6QL6 - chains A and G of the 12 polymer chains in the assembly; structure by electron microscopy, 2.90 A resolution.

Chain A:
Protein: Fatty acid synthase subunit alpha
Source organism: Saccharomyces cerevisiae
Notes: EC 2.3.1.86, 1.1.1.100, 2.3.1.41
Reference sequence: P19097 (FAS2_YEAST); residues 1-1887 here = UniProt positions 1-1887
Sequence (1887 residues; each row starts with the number of its first residue):
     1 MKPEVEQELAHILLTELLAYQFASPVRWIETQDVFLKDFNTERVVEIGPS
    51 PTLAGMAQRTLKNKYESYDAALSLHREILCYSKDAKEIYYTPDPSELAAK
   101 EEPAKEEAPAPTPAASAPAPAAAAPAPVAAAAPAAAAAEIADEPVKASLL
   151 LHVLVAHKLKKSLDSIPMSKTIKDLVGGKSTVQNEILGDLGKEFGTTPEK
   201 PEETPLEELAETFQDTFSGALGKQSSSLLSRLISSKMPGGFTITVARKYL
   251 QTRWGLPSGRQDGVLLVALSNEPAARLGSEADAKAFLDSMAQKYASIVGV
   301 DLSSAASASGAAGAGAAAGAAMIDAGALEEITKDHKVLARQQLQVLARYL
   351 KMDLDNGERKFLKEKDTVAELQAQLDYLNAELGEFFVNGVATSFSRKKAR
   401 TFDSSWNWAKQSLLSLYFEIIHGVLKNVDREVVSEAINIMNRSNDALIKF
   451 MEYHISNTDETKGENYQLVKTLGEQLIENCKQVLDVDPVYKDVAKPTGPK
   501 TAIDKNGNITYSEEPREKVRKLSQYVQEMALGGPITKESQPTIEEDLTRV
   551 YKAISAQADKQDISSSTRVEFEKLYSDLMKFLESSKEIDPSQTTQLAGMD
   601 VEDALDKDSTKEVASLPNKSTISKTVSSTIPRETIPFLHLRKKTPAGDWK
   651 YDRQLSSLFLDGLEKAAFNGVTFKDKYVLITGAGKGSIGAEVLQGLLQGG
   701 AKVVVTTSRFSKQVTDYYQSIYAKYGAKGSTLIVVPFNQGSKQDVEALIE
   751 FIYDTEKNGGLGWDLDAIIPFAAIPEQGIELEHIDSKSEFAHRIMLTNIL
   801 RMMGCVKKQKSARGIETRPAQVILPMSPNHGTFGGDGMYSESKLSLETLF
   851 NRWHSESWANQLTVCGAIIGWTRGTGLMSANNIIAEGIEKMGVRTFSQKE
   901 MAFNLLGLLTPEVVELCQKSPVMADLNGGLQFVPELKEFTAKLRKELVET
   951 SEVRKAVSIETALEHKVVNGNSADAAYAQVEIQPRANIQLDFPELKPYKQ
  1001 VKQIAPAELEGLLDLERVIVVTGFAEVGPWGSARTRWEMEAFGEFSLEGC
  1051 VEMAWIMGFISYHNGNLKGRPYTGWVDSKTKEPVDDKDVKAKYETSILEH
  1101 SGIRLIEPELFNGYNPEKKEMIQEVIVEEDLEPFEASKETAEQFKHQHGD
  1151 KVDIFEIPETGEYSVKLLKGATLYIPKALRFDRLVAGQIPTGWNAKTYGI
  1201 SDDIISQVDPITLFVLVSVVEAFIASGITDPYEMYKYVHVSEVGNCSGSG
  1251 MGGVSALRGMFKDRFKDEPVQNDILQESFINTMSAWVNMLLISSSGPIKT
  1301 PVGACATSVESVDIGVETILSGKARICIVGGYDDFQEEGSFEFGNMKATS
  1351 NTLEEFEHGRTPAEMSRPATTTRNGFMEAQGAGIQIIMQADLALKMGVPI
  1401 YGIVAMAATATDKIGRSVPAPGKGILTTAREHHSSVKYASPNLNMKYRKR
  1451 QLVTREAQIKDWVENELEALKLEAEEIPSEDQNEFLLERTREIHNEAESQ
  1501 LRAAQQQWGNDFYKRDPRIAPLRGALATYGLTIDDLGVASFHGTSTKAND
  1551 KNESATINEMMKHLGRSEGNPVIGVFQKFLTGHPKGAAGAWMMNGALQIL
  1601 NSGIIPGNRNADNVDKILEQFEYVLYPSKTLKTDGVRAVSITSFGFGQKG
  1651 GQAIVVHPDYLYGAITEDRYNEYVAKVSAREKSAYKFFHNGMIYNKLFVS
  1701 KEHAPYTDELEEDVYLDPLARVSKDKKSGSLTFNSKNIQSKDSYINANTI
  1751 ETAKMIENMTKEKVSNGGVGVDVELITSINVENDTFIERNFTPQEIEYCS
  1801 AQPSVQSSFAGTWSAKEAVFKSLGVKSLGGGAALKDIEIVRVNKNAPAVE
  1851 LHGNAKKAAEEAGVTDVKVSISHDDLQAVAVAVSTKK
Disordered / not traced: 95-139, 303-327, 540-598, 1887
Covalently attached groups: compound J8T linked to S180
Ligand contacts: J8T ([(3R)-4-azanyl-2,2-dimethyl-3-oxidanyl-4-oxidanylidene-butyl] dihydrogen phosphate): M1346, S1417, P1419, A1420, P1421, T1546, A1548
Curated features (UniProtKB/Swiss-Prot):
  - active site (For beta-ketoacyl synthase activity): C1305, H1542, H1583
  - binding site (acetyl-CoA): D1772 to E1774, Y1798, S1808, E1817 to S1827, R1841 to K1844, I1871 to H1873
  - binding site (Mg(2+)): D1772, V1773, E1774, S1872, H1873
  - modified residue: S50 (Phosphoserine), S180 (O-(pantetheine 4'-phosphoryl)serine), S523 (Phosphoserine), S958 (Phosphoserine), S1440 (Phosphoserine)
  - cross-link: K37 (Glycyl lysine isopeptide (Lys-Gly) (interchain with G-Cter in ubiquitin))
  - mutagenesis: G1250 (G1250S: Cerulenin-resistance), V1769 (V1769D: Does not affect oligomerization; when associated with S-1771 and L-1773 or S-1771; L-1773; S-1879 and E-1881), G1770 (G1770D: Loss of transferase activity), V1771 (V1771S: Does not affect oligomerization but lacks transferase activity; when associated with D-1769 and L-1773 or D-1769; L-1773; S-1879 and E-1881), D1772 (D1772S: Loss of transferase activity; when associated with S-1774), V1773 (V1773L: Does not affect oligomerization but lacks transferase activity; when associated with D-1769 and S-1771 or D-1769; S-1771; S-1879 and E-1881), E1774 (E1774S: Loss of transferase activity; when associated with S-1772), R1841 (R1841A: Loss off transferase activity), V1879 (V1879S: Does not affect oligomerization but lacks transferase activity; when associated with D-1769; S-1771; L-1773 and E-1881), V1881 (V1881E: Does not affect oligomerization but lacks transferase activity; when associated with D-1769; S-1771; L-1773 and S-1879)

Chain G:
Protein: Fatty acid synthase subunit beta
Source organism: Saccharomyces cerevisiae
Notes: EC 2.3.1.86, 4.2.1.59, 1.3.1.9, 2.3.1.38, 2.3.1.39, 3.1.2.14
Reference sequence: P07149 (FAS1_YEAST); aligned to UniProt positions 5-2030 over residues 5-2036 (the alignment contains insertions or deletions, so no single offset holds)
Sequence (2040 residues; row label = number of the first residue in the row; note: 6 numbers in that range are skipped by the numbering (no residue carries them; nothing is unmodelled there)):
     5 STRPLTLSHGSLEHVLLVPTASFFIASQLQEQFNKILPEPTEGFAADDEP
    55 TTPAELVGKFLGYVSSLVEPSKVGQFDQVLNLCLTEFENCYLEGNDIHAL
   105 AAKLLQENDTTLVKTKELIKNYITARIMAKRPFDKKSNSALFRAVGEGNA
   155 QLVAIFGGQGNTDDYFEELRDLYQTYHVLVGDLIKFSAETLSELIRTTLD
   205 AEKVFTQGLNILEWLENPSNTPDKDYLLSIPISCPLIGVIQLAHYVVTAK
   255 LLGFTPGELRSYLKGATGHSQGLVTAVAIAETDSWESFFVSVRKAITVLF
   305 FIGVRCYEAYPNTSLPPSILEDSLENNEGVPSPMLSISNLTQEQVQDYVN
   355 KTNSHLPAGKQVEISLVNGAKNLVVSGPPQSLYGLNLTLRKAKAPSGLDQ
   405 SRIPFSERKLKFSNRFLPVASPFHSHLLVPASDLINKDLVKNNVSFNAKD
   455 IQIPVYDTFDGSDLRVLSGSISERIVDCIIRLPVKWETTTQFKATHILDF
   505 GPGGASGLGVLTHRNKDGTGVRVIVAGTLDINPDDDYGFKQEIFDVTSNG
   555 LKKNPNWLEEYHPKLIKNKSGKIFVETKFSKLIGRPPLLVPGMTPCTVSP
   605 DFVAATTNAGYTIELAGGGYFSAAGMTAAIDSVVSQIEKGSTFGINLIYV
   655 NPFMLQWGIPLIKELRSKGYPIQFLTIGAGVPSLEVASEYIETLGLKYLG
   705 LKPGSIDAISQVINIAKAHPNFPIALQWTGGRGGGHHSFEDAHTPMLQMY
   755 SKIRRHPNIMLIFGSGFGSADDTYPYLTGEWSTKFDYPPMPFDGFLFGSR
   805 VMIAKEVKTSPDAKKCIAACTGVPDDKWEQTYKKPTGGIVTVRSEMGEPI
   855 HKIATRGVMLWKEFDETIFNLPKNKLVPTLEAKRDYIISRLNADFQKPWF
   905 ATVNGQARDLATMTYEEVAKRLVELMFIRSTNSWFDVTWRTFTGDFLRRV
   955 EERFTKSKTLSLIQSYSLLDKPDEAIEKVFNAYPAAREQFLNAQDIDHFL
  1005 SMCQNPMQKPVPFVPVLDRRFEIFFKKDSLWQSEHLEAVVDQDVQRTCIL
  1055 HGPVAAQFTKVIDEPIKSIMDGIHDGHIKKLLHQYYGDDESKIPAVEYFG
  1105 GESPVD
  1117 VQSDSEDSAVFKATSSTDEESWFKALAGSEINWRHASFLCSFITQDKMFV
  1167 SNPIRKVFKPSQGMVVEISNGNTSSKTVVTLSEPVQGELKPTVILKLLKE
  1217 NIIQMEMIENRTMDGKPVSLPLLYNFNPDNGFAPISEVMEDRNQRIKEMY
  1267 WKLWIDEPFNLDFDPRDVIKGKDFEITAKEVYDFTHAVGNNCEDFVSRPD
  1317 RTMLAPMDFAIVVGWRAIIKAIFPNTVDGDLLKLVHLSNGYKMIPGAKPL
  1367 QVGDVVSTTAVIESVVNQPTGKIVDVVGTLSRNGKPVMEVTSSFFYRGNY
  1417 TDFENTFQKTVEPVYQMHIKTSKDIAVLRSKEWFQLDDEDFDLLNKTLTF
  1467 ETETEVTFKNANIFSSVKCFGPIKVELPTKETVEIGIVDYEAGASHGNPV
  1517 VDFLKRNGSTLEQKVNLENPIPIAVLDSYTPSTNEPYARVSGDLNPIHVS
  1567 RHFASYANLPGTITHGMFSSASVRALIENWAADSVSSRVRGYTCQFVDMV
  1617 LPNTALKTSIQHVGMINGRKLIKFETRNEDDVVVLTGEAEIEQPVTTFVF
  1667 TGQGSQEQGMGMDLYKTSKAAQDVWNRADNHFKDTYGFSILDIVINNPVN
  1717 LTIHFGGEKGKRIRENYSAMIFETIVDGKLKTEKIFKEINEHSTSYTFRS
  1767 EKGLLSATQFTQPALTLMEKAAFEDLKSKGLIPADATFAGHSLGEYAALA
  1817 SLADVMSIESLVEVVFYRGMTMQVAVPRDELGRSNYGMIAINPGRVAASF
  1867 SQEALQYVVERVGKRTGWLVEIVNYNVENQQYVAAGDLRALDTVTNVLNF
  1917 IKLQKIDIIELQKSLSLEEVEGHLFEIIDEASKKSAVKPRPLKLERGFAC
  1967 IPLVGISVPFHSTYLMNGVKPFKSFLKKNIIKENVKVARLAGKYIPNLTA
  2017 KPFQVTKEYFQDVYDLTGSEPIKEIIDNWEKYEQ
Disordered / not traced: 1117-1120
Ligand contacts: FMN (flavin mononucleotide): P595, G596, M597, T598, P599, N650, I652, G682, A683, K706, T733, R736, G737, G738, G739, S769, G770, L800, F801, G802, S803, M806, L1054, H1055, G1056, A1059
Curated features (UniProtKB/Swiss-Prot):
  - active site: S274 (For acetyltransferase activity)
  - modified residue: T733 (Phosphothreonine)

How chain A and chain G interact:
Contacting residue pairs (230; chain A residue first):
  M1(A) with W2045(G), hydrophobic; Y2048(G)
  K2(A) with Q2050(G)
  V5(A) with K2047(G); Q2050(G)
  E6(A) with V2003(G); V2021(G)
  Q7(A) with K1998(G), hydrogen bond (side chain-backbone); E1999(G), hydrogen bond (side chain-backbone); V2001(G), hydrogen bond (side chain-backbone); V2003(G)
  E8(A) with K1998(G)
  L9(A) with V2021(G), hydrophobic; F2026(G); K2047(G)
  A10(A) with V2003(G), hydrophobic; F2019(G)
  H11(A) with I1996(G)
  I12(A) with I2041(G), hydrophobic
  L13(A) with F2019(G), hydrophobic; Q2020(G); Y2025(G), hydrophobic; F2026(G), hydrophobic; V2029(G), hydrophobic
  L14(A) with L1815(G), hydrophobic; V1821(G), hydrophobic; Y2010(G), hydrophobic
  T15(A) with L1992(G); K1993(G)
  E16(A) with K1989(G); S2035(G), hydrogen bond; P2037(G); I2038(G)
  L17(A) with P2012(G), hydrophobic; L2014(G), hydrophobic; F2019(G), hydrophobic
  L18(A) with E1811(G); Y1812(G), hydrogen bond (backbone-side chain); L1815(G), hydrophobic; L1992(G), hydrophobic; I1996(G), hydrophobic
  A19(A) with K1989(G); L1992(G)
  Y20(A) with M1982(G), hydrophobic; V1985(G), hydrophobic; T2033(G); S2035(G)
  Q21(A) with S1808(G); E1811(G); R1834(G); H1977(G), hydrogen bond (backbone-side chain); N2013(G)
  F22(A) with T1837(G); M1838(G), hydrophobic; F1976(G); H1977(G), hydrogen bond (backbone-backbone); L1981(G), hydrophobic; G1984(G)
  A23(A) with S1978(G); L1981(G); M1982(G); V1985(G), hydrophobic
  S24(A) with H1977(G); S1978(G); L2014(G)
  P25(A) with I1888(G); V1889(G); H1977(G); N2013(G)
  V26(A) with H1807(G); V1889(G), hydrogen bond (backbone-backbone); N1890(G); Y1891(G), hydrogen bond (backbone-backbone); H1977(G); N2013(G)
  R27(A) with N2013(G), hydrogen bond (backbone-backbone); L2014(G), hydrogen bond (side chain-backbone); A2016(G); L2032(G)
  W28(A) with V1665(G), hydrophobic; G1806(G); H1807(G); Y1891(G), hydrogen bond (backbone-backbone); N1892(G)
  I29(A) with Y1891(G), hydrogen bond (backbone-backbone); N1892(G); V1893(G); E1894(G)
  E30(A) with A2016(G)
  T31(A) with I2011(G); P2012(G); A2016(G)
  Q32(A) with N1892(G)
  V34(A) with I2011(G), hydrophobic; A2016(G); P2018(G), hydrophobic
  F35(A) with T1663(G); V1665(G), hydrophobic
  F39(A) with V1661(G); T1803(G); G2008(G); P2018(G), hydrophobic
  T41(A) with V1661(G); T1663(G), hydrogen bond
  E42(A) with P1660(G); V1661(G), hydrogen bond (backbone-backbone)
  R43(A) with V1661(G), hydrogen bond (backbone-backbone); T1662(G); T1663(G), hydrogen bond (backbone-backbone)
  V44(A) with T1663(G); V1665(G), hydrophobic
  V45(A) with T1663(G), hydrogen bond (backbone-backbone); F1664(G); V1665(G), hydrogen bond (backbone-backbone)
  E46(A) with V1665(G); T1667(G), hydrogen bond
  I47(A) with V1665(G), hydrogen bond (backbone-backbone); F1666(G); T1667(G), hydrogen bond (backbone-backbone); E1785(G); L1792(G), hydrophobic
  G48(A) with T1667(G); M1784(G); E1785(G)
  P49(A) with S1671(G); M1676(G), hydrophobic; L1781(G); M1784(G)
  S50(A) with S1671(G)
  T52(A) with T1667(G)
  L53(A) with F1666(G); T1667(G); H1807(G)
  M56(A) with N1892(G); Q1897(G)
  R59(A) with Q1896(G); Q1897(G)
  T60(A) with V1893(G)
  N63(A) with V1893(G); E1894(G), hydrogen bond (side chain-backbone); Q1896(G), hydrogen bond
  Y81(A) with L1680(G); A1788(G); D1791(G); L1792(G), hydrophobic
  I88(A) with L1792(G), hydrophobic; L1797(G)
  Y89(A) with D1791(G), hydrogen bond; L1792(G); L1797(G), hydrophobic
  Y90(A) with L1533(G); I1537(G); M1631(G), hydrophobic; K1636(G); Q1659(G), hydrogen bond; L1797(G), hydrophobic
  T91(A) with E1534(G)
  P92(A) with I1537(G)
  E949(A) with S1438(G), hydrogen bond
  E952(A) with K1439(G)
  V953(A) with A1442(G), hydrophobic
  A956(A) with K1439(G); V1443(G), hydrophobic
  V957(A) with S1446(G)
  E960(A) with V1443(G); K1447(G); F1519(G); R1522(G), salt bridge; N1523(G)
  T961(A) with S1446(G)
  L963(A) with R1522(G)
  E964(A) with P1515(G)
  V967(A) with H1512(G); G1513(G), hydrogen bond (backbone-backbone); N1514(G); P1515(G), hydrophobic; D1518(G)
  V968(A) with Y1506(G); S1511(G); H1512(G), hydrogen bond (backbone-backbone)
  Q979(A) with L964(G); Q968(G)
  V980(A) with R952(G); L964(G); S965(G), hydrogen bond (backbone-backbone); Q968(G), hydrogen bond (backbone-side chain)
  E981(A) with K962(G); T963(G); L964(G)
  I982(A) with R952(G); E955(G); E956(G); K962(G); T963(G), hydrogen bond (backbone-backbone); S965(G)
  Q983(A) with E956(G); K962(G)
  P984(A) with E956(G); T959(G); K960(G); K962(G)
  R985(A) with R953(G); E956(G), salt bridge; R957(G)
  A986(A) with R957(G)
  N987(A) with R957(G); F958(G); Q993(G), hydrogen bond
  Q989(A) with Q993(G), hydrogen bond
  Y1062(A) with Q998(G); D1001(G), hydrogen bond
  N1064(A) with D1001(G)
  T1073(A) with Q998(G); D1001(G); H1002(G); S1005(G)
  W1075(A) with Q998(G)
  K1682(A) with E992(G), salt bridge; F994(G)
  Y1685(A) with Q993(G), hydrogen bond; F994(G); N996(G), hydrogen bond
  K1686(A) with A915(G); T916(G)
  H1689(A) with N996(G), hydrogen bond; A997(G)
  N1690(A) with A997(G)
  I1693(A) with A997(G), hydrophobic; Q998(G)
  Y1694(A) with D1001(G), hydrogen bond
Also at the interface, not in a pair above, chain A (92 interface residues in all): K64, N969, G970, E1048, S1683
Also at the interface, not in a pair above, chain G (140 interface residues in all): Y919, S961, L995, W1449, A1510, R1604, H1628, Q1672, E1673, F1789, K1795, A1805, T1979, F1988, I1997, L2006, T2015

Summary:
The interface between chain A and chain G involves 92 residues on one side and 140 on the other; the contacts
include 39 hydrogen bonds and 3 salt bridges. Polar pairs include E960(A)-R1522(G), R985(A)-E956(G) and
K1682(A)-E992(G). Bound to chain A: compound J8T.
Chain A is Fatty acid synthase subunit alpha and chain G is Fatty acid synthase subunit beta, both from
Saccharomyces cerevisiae; the structure, Structure of Fatty acid synthase complex from Saccharomyces
cerevisiae at 2.9 Angstrom, was determined by electron microscopy together with 6QL5, 6QL7 and 6QL9 from the
same study.
